Entry 4JJ5 (X-ray diffraction, 2.44 A resolution); this record covers chains A and B.

# Chain A
Molecule: 1C2 fab light chain
Organism: Mus musculus
Notes: antibody fragment or engineered binder
Amino-acid sequence (217 residues; each row starts with the number of its first residue):
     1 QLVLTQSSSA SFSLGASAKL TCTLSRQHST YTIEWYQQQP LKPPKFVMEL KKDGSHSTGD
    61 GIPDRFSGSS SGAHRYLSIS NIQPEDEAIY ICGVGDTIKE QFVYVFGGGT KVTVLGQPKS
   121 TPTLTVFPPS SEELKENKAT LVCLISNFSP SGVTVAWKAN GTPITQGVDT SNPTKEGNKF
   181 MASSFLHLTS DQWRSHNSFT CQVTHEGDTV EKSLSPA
Unresolved in the structure: 116-118, 158-166, 175-179, 188-199, 208-217
Disulfides: Cys22-Cys92, Cys143-Cys201

# Chain B
Molecule: 1C2 fab heavy chain
Organism: Mus musculus
Notes: antibody fragment or engineered binder
Amino-acid sequence (221 residues; row label = number of the first residue in the row):
     1 SIQLVQSGPE LKKPGETVRI SCKASGYSFT TYGMNWVKQA PGKGLKWMGW INTYSGVPTY
    61 ADDFKGRFAF SLETSASTAY LQINILKNED TATYFCARRR SDGYSNYFDY WGQGSTLTVS
   121 SAKTTPPSVY PLAPGSAAQT NSMVTLGCLV KGYFPEPVTV TWNSGSLSSG VHTFPAVLQS
   181 DLYTLSSSVT VPSSTWPSQT VTCNVAHPAS STKVDKKIVP R
Unresolved in the structure: 103-104, 179-180
Disulfides: Cys22-Cys96, Cys148-Cys203

# Interface between chain A and chain B
Pairs across the interface - 62 pairs, chain A then chain B:
  Glu34(A) with Arg99(B), salt bridge; Asn106(B); Tyr107(B); Phe108(B)
  Tyr36(A) with Arg99(B); Tyr107(B); Phe108(B), hydrogen bond (side chain-backbone)
  Gln38(A) with Gln39(B), hydrogen bond; Phe95(B)
  Pro43(A) with Phe95(B), hydrophobic; Trp111(B), hydrophobic; Gly112(B)
  Pro44(A) with Leu45(B), hydrophobic; Trp111(B), hydrogen bond (backbone-side chain)
  Phe46(A) with Tyr107(B), hydrophobic; Phe108(B)
  Glu49(A) with Ser105(B), hydrogen bond; Asn106(B), hydrogen bond (side chain-backbone)
  Ser57(A) with Ser105(B)
  Ile91(A) with Leu45(B), hydrophobic
  Gln101(A) with Thr59(B)
  Phe102(A) with Trp47(B); Arg99(B)
  Val103(A) with Trp47(B), hydrophobic
  Tyr104(A) with Trp47(B); Arg99(B); Phe108(B)
  Phe106(A) with Leu45(B); Phe108(B), hydrophobic
  Thr125(A) with Thr145(B)
  Phe127(A) with Leu132(B); Ala133(B); Thr145(B); Leu146(B); Gly147(B)
  Pro128(A) with Ala133(B)
  Ser130(A) with Tyr130(B); Pro131(B)
  Glu132(A) with Tyr130(B); Pro131(B)
  Glu133(A) with Tyr130(B); Leu149(B); Lys151(B), salt bridge
  Glu136(A) with Tyr130(B), hydrogen bond
  Lys138(A) with Lys151(B)
  Thr140(A) with Leu149(B); Lys151(B)
  Leu144(A) with Phe174(B), hydrophobic; Ser188(B)
  Ile145(A) with Phe174(B)
  Thr170(A) with Val177(B)
  Ser171(A) with Pro175(B); Val177(B)
  Asn172(A) with Pro175(B)
  Met181(A) with His172(B); Thr173(B); Phe174(B), hydrophobic
  Ala182(A) with Phe174(B)
  Ser183(A) with Phe174(B); Pro175(B)
  Phe185(A) with Leu149(B), hydrophobic; Val177(B), hydrophobic
Interface residues without a listed pair, chain A (38 interface residues in all): Lys42, Gly108, Val142, Ser146, Asp169, Thr174
Interface residues without a listed pair, chain B (37 interface residues in all): Val37, Gly44, Trp50, Gln113, Pro134, Gly135, Leu178, Thr184, Leu185, Ser186

# Overview
38 residues of chain A and 37 residues of chain B are in contact; the contacts include 6 hydrogen bonds and 2
salt bridges. Polar contacts include Glu34(A)-Arg99(B), Glu133(A)-Lys151(B) and Tyr36(A)-Phe108(B).
Chain A is 1C2 fab light chain and chain B is 1C2 fab heavy chain, both from Mus musculus; the structure,
CRYSTAL STRUCTURE OF THE Fab FRAGMENT OF 1C2, A MONOCLONAL ANTIBODY SPECIFIC for POLY-GLUTAMINE, was
determined by X-ray diffraction together with 4ISV from the same study.
